5FU7 - chains A and D of the 4 polymer chains in the assembly; structure by X-ray diffraction, 3.10 A resolution.

[Chain A]
Protein: CCR4-not transcription complex subunit 1
Source organism: Homo sapiens
Notes: fragment: not1 superfamily homology domain, residues 1833- 2361
UniProt: A5YKK6 (CNOT1_HUMAN); residues 1833-2361 here = UniProt positions 1833-2361
Amino-acid sequence (535 residues; row label = number of the first residue in the row):
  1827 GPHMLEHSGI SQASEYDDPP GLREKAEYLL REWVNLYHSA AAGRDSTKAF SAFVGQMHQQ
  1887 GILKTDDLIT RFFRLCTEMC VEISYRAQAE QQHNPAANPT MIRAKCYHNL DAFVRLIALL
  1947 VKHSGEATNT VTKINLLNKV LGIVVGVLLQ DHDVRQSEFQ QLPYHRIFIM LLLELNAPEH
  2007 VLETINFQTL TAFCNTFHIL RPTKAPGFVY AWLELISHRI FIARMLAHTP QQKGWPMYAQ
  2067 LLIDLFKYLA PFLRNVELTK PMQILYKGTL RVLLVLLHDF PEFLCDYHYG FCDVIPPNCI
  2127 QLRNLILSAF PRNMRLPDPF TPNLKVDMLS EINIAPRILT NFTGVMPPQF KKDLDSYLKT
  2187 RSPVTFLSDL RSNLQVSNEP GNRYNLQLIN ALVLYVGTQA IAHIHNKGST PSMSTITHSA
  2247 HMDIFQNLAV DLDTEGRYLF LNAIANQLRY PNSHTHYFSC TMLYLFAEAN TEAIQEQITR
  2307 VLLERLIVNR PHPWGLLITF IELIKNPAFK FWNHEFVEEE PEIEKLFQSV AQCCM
Not modelled in the structure: 1827-1838, 2004-2007
Sequence notes: expression tag (1827-1832); engineered mutation Glu-2344 (His in A5YKK6), Glu-2345 (Cys in A5YKK6), Glu-2346 (Ala in A5YKK6)

[Chain D]
Protein: Nanos, isoform B
Source organism: Drosophila melanogaster
Notes: fragment: not module binding region (nbr), residues 116-163
UniProt: A0A0B4KGY5 (A0A0B4KGY5_DROME); residues 116-163 here = UniProt positions 116-163
Amino-acid sequence (54 residues; row label = number of the first residue in the row):
   110 GPHMLESHQQ TDEIARSLKI FAQVTTGAAE NAAGSMQDVM QEFATNGYAS DDLG
Not modelled in the structure: 110-119, 135-143, 162-163
Sequence notes: expression tag (110-115)
From the paper describing this entry:
  - mutagenesis - E151A/F152A/N155A, F152E: abolished binding to endogenous Dm CCR4-NOT complex

[How chain A and chain D interact]
Residue-residue contacts (24; chain A residue first):
  Phe-1876(A) / Phe-130(D)  hydrophobic
  Ser-1877(A) / Thr-134(D)
  Val-1880(A) / Leu-127(D)
  Val-1880(A) / Phe-130(D)  hydrophobic
  Val-1880(A) / Ala-131(D)  hydrophobic
  His-1884(A) / Lys-128(D)
  His-1884(A) / Ala-131(D)
  Leu-1889(A) / Ala-124(D)
  Leu-1889(A) / Leu-127(D)
  Thr-1891(A) / Asp-121(D)
  Asp-1892(A) / Thr-120(D)
  Asp-1892(A) / Asp-121(D)  hydrogen bond (backbone-side chain)
  Asp-1892(A) / Glu-122(D)
  Asp-1892(A) / Ile-123(D)
  Asp-1892(A) / Ala-124(D)  hydrogen bond (side chain-backbone)
  Ile-1895(A) / Ala-124(D)  hydrophobic
  Leu-1946(A) / Leu-127(D)
  His-1949(A) / Phe-130(D)
  Ser-1950(A) / Ile-123(D)
  Ser-1950(A) / Ser-126(D)
  Glu-1952(A) / Ser-126(D)  hydrogen bond
  Thr-1958(A) / Glu-122(D)  hydrogen bond
  Leu-1962(A) / Ile-123(D)  hydrophobic
  Lys-1965(A) / Ile-123(D)
Also at the interface, not in a pair above, chain A (17 interface residues in all): Gly-1881, Lys-1890
Interface features reported in the paper:
  - interface residues, chain A: Phe-1876(A), Val-1880(A), Leu-1889(A), Ile-1895(A), Leu-1946(A), His-1949(A), Leu-1962(A)
  - hot spots on chain A (mutagenesis) - V1880E, H1949D: decreased binding to Nanos, isoform B (chain D)
  - interface residues, chain D: Thr-120(D), Ile-123(D), Ala-124(D), Leu-127(D), Phe-130(D)
  - hot spots on chain D (mutagenesis) - L127D/F130D: decreased binding to NOT module

[In short]
17 residues of chain A and 11 residues of chain D are in contact; the contacts include 4 hydrogen bonds. Polar
contacts include Asp-1892(A)/Asp-121(D), Asp-1892(A)/Ala-124(D) and Glu-1952(A)/Ser-126(D). From the paper:
E151A/F152A/N155A and F152E of chain D abolish binding to endogenous Dm CCR4-NOT complex; interface residues
Phe-1876(A), Val-1880(A) and Thr-120(D) among others; 5 substitutions were tested in all.
Here chain A is CCR4-not transcription complex subunit 1 (Homo sapiens) and chain D is Nanos, isoform B
(Drosophila melanogaster). Entry 5FU7 (drosophila nanos NBR peptide bound to the NOT module of the human
CCR4-NOT complex) was determined by X-ray diffraction together with 5FU6 from the same study.
